PDB entry 4BY9 | solution NMR | chains B and M of the 18 polymer chains in the assembly

Chain B:
Molecule: Ssr26
Sequence (72 nucleotides; each row starts with the number of its first residue):
     1 GCGAGCAAUG AUGAGUGAUG GGCGAACUGA GCUCGAAAGA GCAAUGAUGA GUGAUGGGCG
    61 AACUGAGCUC GC

Chain M:
Name: 50S ribosomal protein L7AE
From: Pyrococcus furiosus
UniProt: Q8U160 (RL7A_PYRFU); residues 1-121 here correspond to UniProt positions 3-123 (UniProt number = residue number + 2)
Amino-acid sequence (121 residues; row label = number of the first residue in the row):
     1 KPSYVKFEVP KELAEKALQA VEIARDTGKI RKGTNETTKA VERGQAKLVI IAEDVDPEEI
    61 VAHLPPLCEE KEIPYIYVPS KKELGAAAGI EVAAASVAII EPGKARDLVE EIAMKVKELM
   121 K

Interface between chain B and chain M:
Pairs across the interface (28):
  A7(B) - Glu91(M)  base contact
  A7(B) - Val92(M)  base contact
  A8(B) - Lys32(M)  base contact
  A8(B) - Gly33(M)  phosphate contact
  A8(B) - Ile90(M)  sugar contact
  A8(B) - Val92(M)  base contact
  A8(B) - Ala93(M)  sugar contact
  A8(B) - Ala94(M)  sugar contact
  U9(B) - Gly33(M)  phosphate contact
  U9(B) - Thr34(M)  phosphate contact
  U9(B) - Val55(M)  base contact
  U9(B) - Asp56(M)  base contact
  U9(B) - Pro57(M)  base contact
  U9(B) - Ile60(M)  sugar contact
  U9(B) - Lys81(M)  base contact
  U9(B) - Ala93(M)  phosphate contact
  U9(B) - Ala94(M)  phosphate contact
  U9(B) - Ala95(M)  phosphate contact
  G10(B) - Lys32(M)  base contact
  G10(B) - Gly33(M)  base contact
  G10(B) - Thr34(M)  base contact
  G10(B) - Asn35(M)  base contact
  G10(B) - Glu36(M)  base contact
  G65(B) - Arg31(M)  phosphate contact
  G65(B) - Lys32(M)  sugar contact
  G65(B) - Glu36(M)  sugar contact
  G65(B) - Lys39(M)  base contact
  A66(B) - Lys32(M)  phosphate contact
Other interface residues (no listed pair), chain B (7 interface residues in all): U64
Other interface residues (no listed pair), chain M (20 interface residues in all): Arg43, Ser96

Summary:
Chain B and chain M form an interface of 7 and 20 residues respectively.
Here chain B is Ssr26 and chain M is 50S ribosomal protein L7AE (Pyrococcus furiosus). Entry 4BY9 (The
structure of the Box CD enzyme reveals regulation of rRNA methylation) was determined by solution NMR.
